PDB entry 6RH8 | X-ray diffraction, 1.90 A resolution | chains B and D of the 4 polymer chains in the assembly

# Chain B
Molecule: Sensor histidine kinase
From: Thermotoga maritima
Reference sequence: Q9WZV7 (Q9WZV7_THEMA); numbering as in UniProt (aligned over 232-489)
Chain sequence (258 residues; each row starts with the number of its first residue):
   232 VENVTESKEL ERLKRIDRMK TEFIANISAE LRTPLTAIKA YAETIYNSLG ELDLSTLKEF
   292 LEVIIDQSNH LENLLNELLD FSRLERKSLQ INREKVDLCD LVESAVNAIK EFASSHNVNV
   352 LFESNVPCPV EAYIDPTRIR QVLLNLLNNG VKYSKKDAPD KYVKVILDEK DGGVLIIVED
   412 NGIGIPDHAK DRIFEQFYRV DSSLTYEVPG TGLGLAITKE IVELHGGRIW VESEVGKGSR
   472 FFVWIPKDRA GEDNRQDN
Unresolved in the structure: 232-242, 480-489
Construct notes: conflict Ala-260 (His in Q9WZV7)
Disulfide bonds: Cys-330/Cys-359
Residues lining bound ligands: ADP (adenosine-5'-diphosphate): Asn-376, Asn-380, Gly-381, Lys-383, Tyr-384, Asp-411, Ile-414, Gly-415, Ile-416, Ile-424, Tyr-429, Arg-430, Val-431, Thr-436, Gly-441, Thr-442, Gly-443, Leu-444, Gly-445, Leu-446, Ala-447, Ser-470, Phe-472

# Chain D
Molecule: Response regulator
From: Thermotoga maritima (strain ATCC 43589 / MSB8 / DSM 3109 / JCM 10099)
Reference sequence: Q9WYT9 (Q9WYT9_THEMA); residue numbers follow UniProt; this construct covers 1-122
Chain sequence (122 residues; each row starts with the number of its first residue):
     1 MSKKVLLVDD SAVLRKIVSF NLKKEGYEVI EAENGQIALE KLSEFTPDLI VLAIMMPVMD
    61 GFTVLKKLQE KEEWKRIPVI VLTAKGGEED ESLALSLGAR KVMRKPFSPS QFIEEVKHLL
   121 NE
Unresolved in the structure: 1
Construct notes: engineered mutation Ala-53 (Asp in Q9WYT9)

# How chain B and chain D interact
Pairs across the interface - 39 pairs, chain B then chain D:
  Arg-263(B) / Ala-84(D)
  Arg-263(B) / Lys-105(D)  hydrogen bond (side chain-backbone)
  Arg-263(B) / Pro-106(D)
  Leu-266(B) / Pro-106(D)  hydrophobic
  Thr-267(B) / Lys-105(D)
  Thr-267(B) / Pro-106(D)
  Thr-267(B) / Phe-107(D)
  Ala-268(B) / Val-13(D)  hydrophobic
  Lys-270(B) / Pro-106(D)
  Lys-270(B) / Phe-107(D)
  Ala-271(B) / Ile-17(D)
  Ala-271(B) / Phe-107(D)  hydrophobic
  Ala-271(B) / Pro-109(D)
  Tyr-272(B) / Val-13(D)  hydrogen bond (side chain-backbone)
  Tyr-272(B) / Lys-16(D)
  Tyr-272(B) / Ile-17(D)  hydrophobic
  Glu-274(B) / Ser-108(D)  hydrogen bond
  Glu-274(B) / Pro-109(D)
  Thr-275(B) / Ile-17(D)
  Thr-275(B) / Phe-20(D)
  Thr-275(B) / Asn-21(D)  hydrogen bond
  Thr-275(B) / Pro-109(D)
  Asn-278(B) / Lys-24(D)  hydrogen bond (backbone-side chain)
  Ser-279(B) / Phe-20(D)
  Ser-279(B) / Lys-24(D)  hydrogen bond
  Glu-282(B) / Phe-20(D)
  Glu-282(B) / Lys-24(D)  salt bridge
  Leu-283(B) / Phe-20(D)  hydrophobic
  Glu-290(B) / Lys-16(D)  salt bridge
  Phe-291(B) / Ile-17(D)  hydrophobic
  Phe-291(B) / Phe-20(D)  hydrophobic
  Val-294(B) / Val-13(D)  hydrophobic
  Gln-298(B) / Val-13(D)
  Tyr-437(B) / Met-55(D)
  Tyr-437(B) / Met-56(D)  hydrogen bond (side chain-backbone)
  Tyr-437(B) / Pro-57(D)
  Tyr-437(B) / Val-58(D)
  Tyr-437(B) / Asp-60(D)
  Glu-438(B) / Pro-57(D)
Also at the interface, not in a pair above, chain B (21 interface residues in all): Thr-287, Lys-387
Also at the interface, not in a pair above, chain D (19 interface residues in all): Leu-14, Met-59

# Summary
21 residues of chain B and 19 residues of chain D are in contact, with 7 hydrogen bonds and 2 salt bridges.
Polar contacts include Glu-282(B)/Lys-24(D), Glu-290(B)/Lys-16(D) and Arg-263(B)/Lys-105(D). Ligands of chain
B: ADP.
Chain B is Sensor histidine kinase (Thermotoga maritima) and chain D is Response regulator (Thermotoga
maritima (strain ATCC 43589 / MSB8 / DSM 3109 / JCM 10099)); the structure, Revisiting pH-gated conformational
switch. Complex HK853 mutant H260A -RR468 mutant D53A pH 5.3, was determined by X-ray diffraction (same
publication as 6RFV, 6RGY, 6RGZ, 6RH0, 6RH1, 6RH2 and 6RH7).
